5UAC - chains A and C of the 6 polymer chains in the assembly; structure by X-ray diffraction, 3.80 A resolution.

# Chain A
Protein: DNA-directed RNA polymerase subunit alpha
Organism: Escherichia coli (strain K12)
Notes: EC 2.7.7.6
Reference sequence: P0A7Z4 (RPOA_ECOLI); numbering as in UniProt (aligned over 1-329)
Chain sequence (329 residues; numbered 1 to 329; the number before each row is that of its first residue):
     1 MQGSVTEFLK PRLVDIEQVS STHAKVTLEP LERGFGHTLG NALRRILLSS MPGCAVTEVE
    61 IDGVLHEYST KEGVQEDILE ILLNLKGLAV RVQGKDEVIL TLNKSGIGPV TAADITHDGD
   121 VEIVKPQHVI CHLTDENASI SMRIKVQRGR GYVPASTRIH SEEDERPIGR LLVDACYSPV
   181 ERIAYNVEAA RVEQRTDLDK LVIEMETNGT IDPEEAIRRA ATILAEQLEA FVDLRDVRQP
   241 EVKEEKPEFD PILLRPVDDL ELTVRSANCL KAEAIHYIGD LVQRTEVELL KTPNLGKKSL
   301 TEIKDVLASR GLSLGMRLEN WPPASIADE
Not modelled in the structure: 1-7, 235-329
UniProt features mapped onto this chain:
  - region: E162 to E165 (Required for interaction with Crp at class II promoters)
  - modified residue: R265 (ADP-ribosylarginine), K297 (N6-acetyllysine), K298 (N6-acetyllysine)
  - mutagenesis: R45 (R45C: In rpoA112; temperature-sensitive, blocks RNA polymerase assembly), E162 to E165 (5-fold decrease in CRP-class II promoter-dependent transcription), E165 (E165K: 5-fold decrease in CRP-class II promoter-dependent transcription), R191 (R191C: In rpoA101; temperature-sensitive)

# Chain C
Protein: DNA-directed RNA polymerase subunit beta
Organism: Escherichia coli (strain K12)
Notes: EC 2.7.7.6
Reference sequence: P0A8V2 (RPOB_ECOLI); residues 1-1342 here = UniProt positions 1-1342
Chain sequence (1342 residues; numbered 1 to 1342; the number before each row is that of its first residue):
     1 MVYSYTEKKR IRKDFGKRPQ VLDVPYLLSI QLDSFQKFIE QDPEGQYGLE AAFRSVFPIQ
    61 SYSGNSELQY VSYRLGEPVF DVQECQIRGV TYSAPLRVKL RLVIYEREAP EGTVKDIKEQ
   121 EVYMGEIPLM TDNGTFVING TERVIVSQLH RSPGVFFDSD KGKTHSSGKV LYNARIIPYR
   181 GSWLDFEFDP KDNLFVRIDR RRKLPATIIL RALNYTTEQI LDLFFEKVIF EIRDNKLQME
   241 LVPERLRGET ASFDIEANGK VYVEKGRRIT ARHIRQLEKD DVKLIEVPVE YIAGKVVAKD
   301 YIDESTGELI CAANMELSLD LLAKLSQSGH KRIETLFTND LDHGPYISET LRVDPTNDRL
   361 SALVEIYRMM RPGEPPTREA AESLFENLFF SEDRYDLSAV GRMKFNRSLL REEIEGSGIL
   421 SKDDIIDVMK KLIDIRNGKG EVDDIDHLGN RRIRSVGEMA ENQFRVGLVR VERAVKERLS
   481 LGDLDTLMPQ DMINAKPISA AVKEFFGSSQ LSQFMDQNNP LSEITHKRRI SALGPGGLTR
   541 ERAGFEVRDV HPTHYGRVCP IETPEGPNIG LINSLSVYAQ TNEYGFLETP YRKVTDGVVT
   601 DEIHYLSAIE EGNYVIAQAN SNLDEEGHFV EDLVTCRSKG ESSLFSRDQV DYMDVSTQQV
   661 VSVGASLIPF LEHDDANRAL MGANMQRQAV PTLRADKPLV GTGMERAVAV DSGVTAVAKR
   721 GGVVQYVDAS RIVIKVNEDE MYPGEAGIDI YNLTKYTRSN QNTCINQMPC VSLGEPVERG
   781 DVLADGPSTD LGELALGQNM RVAFMPWNGY NFEDSILVSE RVVQEDRFTT IHIQELACVS
   841 RDTKLGPEEI TADIPNVGEA ALSKLDESGI VYIGAEVTGG DILVGKVTPK GETQLTPEEK
   901 LLRAIFGEKA SDVKDSSLRV PNGVSGTVID VQVFTRDGVE KDKRALEIEE MQLKQAKKDL
   961 SEELQILEAG LFSRIRAVLV AGGVEAEKLD KLPRDRWLEL GLTDEEKQNQ LEQLAEQYDE
  1021 LKHEFEKKLE AKRRKITQGD DLAPGVLKIV KVYLAVKRRI QPGDKMAGRH GNKGVISKIN
  1081 PIEDMPYDEN GTPVDIVLNP LGVPSRMNIG QILETHLGMA AKGIGDKINA MLKQQQEVAK
  1141 LREFIQRAYD LGADVRQKVD LSTFSDEEVM RLAENLRKGM PIATPVFDGA KEAEIKELLK
  1201 LGDLPTSGQI RLYDGRTGEQ FERPVTVGYM YMLKLNHLVD DKMHARSTGS YSLVTQQPLG
  1261 GKAQFGGQRF GEMEVWALEA YGAAYTLQEM LTVKSDDVNG RTKMYKNIVD GNHQMEPGMP
  1321 ESFNVLLKEI RSLGINIELE DE
Small-molecule neighbours: rifampicin (RFP): R143, S509, Q510, L511, S512, Q513, F514, D516, H526, R529, S531, L533, G534, R540, P564, N568, I572, R687
UniProt features mapped onto this chain:
  - modified residue (N6-acetyllysine): K1022, K1200
  - mutagenesis: I561 (I561S: Resistant to antibiotics salinamide A and B), I569 (I569S: Resistant to antibiotics salinamide A and B), A665 (A665E: Resistant to antibiotics salinamide A and B), D675 (D675A/G: Resistant to antibiotics salinamide A and B), N677 (N677H/K: Resistant to antibiotics salinamide A and B), L680 (L680M: Resistant to antibiotics salinamide A and B), E813 (E813K: Disrupts the enzyme's active center)
What the authors report for this chain:
  - binding site for rifampicin: Q513, F514, D516, H526, R529, S531, G534 to E541, R687
  - contacts within the chain: Q513-H526 (hydrogen bond)
  - mutagenesis - D516V, S531L (Kd 263 uM): decreased binding to rifampicin
  - mutagenesis - H526Y (IC50 >= 2 mM): abolished binding to rifampicin

# Interface between chain A and chain C
Pairs across the interface (66):
  N41(A) - Y1087(C)
  N41(A) - G1215(C)
  N41(A) - R1216(C)  hydrogen bond (side chain-backbone)
  N41(A) - T1217(C)  hydrogen bond (side chain-backbone)
  N41(A) - G1218(C)  hydrogen bond (side chain-backbone)
  R44(A) - E1083(C)
  R44(A) - Y1087(C)
  R44(A) - G1091(C)  hydrogen bond (side chain-backbone)
  R44(A) - P1093(C)
  R45(A) - E1083(C)
  R45(A) - D1084(C)  salt bridge
  R45(A) - G1215(C)  hydrogen bond (side chain-backbone)
  R45(A) - R1216(C)
  S49(A) - E1083(C)
  L65(A) - G874(C)
  H66(A) - I873(C)
  H66(A) - G874(C)
  H66(A) - T927(C)
  H66(A) - V928(C)
  H66(A) - I929(C)
  E67(A) - E876(C)
  E67(A) - K1057(C)  salt bridge
  Y68(A) - Y756(C)
  Y68(A) - T927(C)
  Y68(A) - I929(C)  hydrophobic
  Y68(A) - A1055(C)  hydrogen bond (side chain-backbone)
  T70(A) - A729(C)
  T70(A) - S730(C)
  T70(A) - K755(C)
  E72(A) - Y726(C)  hydrogen bond
  E72(A) - D728(C)
  E72(A) - S730(C)
  E72(A) - K958(C)  salt bridge
  G73(A) - D728(C)  hydrogen bond (backbone-side chain)
  V74(A) - D728(C)
  V74(A) - A729(C)
  Q75(A) - V727(C)
  Q75(A) - A729(C)
  Q75(A) - V771(C)
  D77(A) - K755(C)  salt bridge
  D77(A) - Y756(C)  hydrogen bond
  D77(A) - N766(C)
  D77(A) - M768(C)
  E80(A) - M768(C)
  L83(A) - L693(C)  hydrophobic
  L83(A) - R694(C)
  T134(A) - V727(C)  hydrogen bond (side chain-backbone)
  T134(A) - L773(C)
  Y152(A) - V823(C)
  Y152(A) - Q824(C)
  P154(A) - R1059(C)
  S156(A) - R1059(C)
  E165(A) - E876(C)
  L171(A) - E876(C)
  L172(A) - E876(C)
  D174(A) - D826(C)
  E181(A) - R821(C)  salt bridge
  R182(A) - N1090(C)
  R182(A) - G1091(C)
  R182(A) - T1092(C)
  I183(A) - G1091(C)
  A184(A) - E1089(C)
  A184(A) - N1090(C)
  A184(A) - G1091(C)
  Y185(A) - Y1087(C)  hydrogen bond
  Y185(A) - G1218(C)  hydrogen bond (side chain-backbone)
Other interface residues (no listed pair), chain A (40 interface residues in all): L48, K71, E76, L79, K86, I107, D135, I159, I168, N186, E204
Other interface residues (no listed pair), chain C (46 interface residues in all): P769, I831, A875, T878, I1082, M1085, D1214

# Summary
40 residues of chain A and 46 residues of chain C are in contact; the contacts include 12 hydrogen bonds and 5
salt bridges. Among the polar pairs are R45(A)-D1084(C), E67(A)-K1057(C) and E72(A)-K958(C). The paper reports
a binding site for rifampicin at Q513(C), F514(C) and D516(C) among others; D516V and S531L of chain C reduce
binding to rifampicin.
Here chain A is DNA-directed RNA polymerase subunit alpha and chain C is DNA-directed RNA polymerase subunit
beta, both from Escherichia coli (strain K12). Entry 5UAC (Escherichia coli RNA polymerase and Rifampin
complex, wild-type) was determined by X-ray diffraction together with 5UAG, 5UAH, 5UAJ, 5UAL and 5UAQ from the
same study.
